PDB entry 5XTZ | X-ray diffraction, 2.10 A resolution | chains B and C of the 5 polymer chains in the assembly

# Chain B (and C)
Name: YEATS domain-containing protein 4
Organism: Homo sapiens
Notes: chain C of this document is another copy of the same molecule, construct and numbering; everything in this record applies to it too
Reference sequence: O95619 (YETS4_HUMAN); numbering as in UniProt (aligned over 15-159)
Chain sequence (163 residues; numbered -3 to 159; the number before each row is that of its first residue; numbers below 1 keep their minus sign (Gly-3 is residue -3)):
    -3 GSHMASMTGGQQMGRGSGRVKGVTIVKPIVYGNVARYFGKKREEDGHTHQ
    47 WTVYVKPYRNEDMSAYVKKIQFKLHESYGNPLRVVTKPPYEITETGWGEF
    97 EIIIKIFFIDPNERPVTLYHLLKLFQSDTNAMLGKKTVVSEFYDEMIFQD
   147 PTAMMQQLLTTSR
Not modelled in the structure: -3 to 17, 124-131, 158-159 (chain C: -3 to 18, 157-159)
Differences from the reference sequence: expression tag (-3 to 14)
UniProt features mapped onto this chain:
  - region: Trp93 to Glu97 (Diacetylated histone H3 binding)
  - site: Ser73 (Interacts with diacetylated histone H3)
  - cross-link: Lys37 (Glycyl lysine isopeptide (Lys-Gly) (interchain with G-Cter in SUMO2))
  - mutagenesis: His43 (H43A: Impaired binding to histone H3 succinylated at 'Lys-122' (H3K122succ)), Tyr74 (Y74A: Impaired binding to histone H3 diacetylated at 'Lys-14' and 'Lys-27' (H3K14ac and H3K27ac), and subsequent deposition of histone H2AZ1/H2A.Z into specific chromatin regions ...), Trp93 (W93A: Impaired binding to histone H3 diacetylated at 'Lys-14' and 'Lys-27' (H3K14ac and H3K27ac), and subsequent deposition of histone H2AZ1/H2A.Z into specific chromatin regions ...)
From the paper describing this entry:
  - mutagenesis - W93A: decreased localization to chromatin occupancy
  - binding site for Thr-lys-ala-ala-arg-aly-ser-ala-pro-ala: His71, Ser73, Tyr74, Trp93, Gly94, Phe96

# How chain B and chain C interact
Residue-residue contacts (25; chain B residue first):
  Lys37(B) with Lys69(C); His71(C); Glu72(C), salt bridge
  Glu39(B) with Glu72(C)
  Asp41(B) with His71(C); Glu72(C)
  Gly42(B) with His71(C), hydrogen bond (backbone-side chain); Glu72(C)
  His71(B) with Asp41(C); Gly42(C), hydrogen bond (side chain-backbone); Trp93(C)
  Glu72(B) with Lys37(C), salt bridge; Glu39(C); Asp41(C); Gly42(C)
  Ser73(B) with Trp93(C)
  Trp93(B) with His71(C); Ser73(C); Trp93(C), hydrophobic; Gly94(C); Glu95(C); Phe96(C), hydrophobic
  Gly94(B) with Trp93(C)
  Glu95(B) with Trp93(C)
  Phe96(B) with Trp93(C), hydrophobic
Other interface residues (no listed pair), chain B (12 interface residues in all): Glu40
Other interface residues (no listed pair), chain C (13 interface residues in all): Glu40

# In short
Chain B and chain C form an interface of 12 and 13 residues respectively, with 2 hydrogen bonds and 2 salt
bridges. Polar pairs include Lys37(B)-Glu72(C) and Gly42(B)-His71(C). From the paper: a binding site for
Thr-lys-ala-ala-arg-aly-ser-ala-pro-ala at His71(B), Ser73(B) and Tyr74(B) among others; W93A of chain B
reduces localization to chromatin occupancy.
Chain B and chain C are both YEATS domain-containing protein 4 (Homo sapiens); the structure, Crystal
structure of GAS41 YEATS bound to H3K27ac peptide, was determined by X-ray diffraction.
